Entry 5KFB (X-ray diffraction, 1.55 A resolution); this record covers chains A and T of the 3 polymer chains in the assembly.

== Chain A ==
Molecule: DNA polymerase eta
From: Homo sapiens
Notes: EC 2.7.7.7
Reference sequence: Q9Y253 (POLH_HUMAN); numbering as in UniProt (aligned over 1-432)
Amino-acid sequence (435 residues; numbered -2 to 432; the number before each row is that of its first residue; numbers below 1 keep their minus sign (Gly-2 is residue -2)):
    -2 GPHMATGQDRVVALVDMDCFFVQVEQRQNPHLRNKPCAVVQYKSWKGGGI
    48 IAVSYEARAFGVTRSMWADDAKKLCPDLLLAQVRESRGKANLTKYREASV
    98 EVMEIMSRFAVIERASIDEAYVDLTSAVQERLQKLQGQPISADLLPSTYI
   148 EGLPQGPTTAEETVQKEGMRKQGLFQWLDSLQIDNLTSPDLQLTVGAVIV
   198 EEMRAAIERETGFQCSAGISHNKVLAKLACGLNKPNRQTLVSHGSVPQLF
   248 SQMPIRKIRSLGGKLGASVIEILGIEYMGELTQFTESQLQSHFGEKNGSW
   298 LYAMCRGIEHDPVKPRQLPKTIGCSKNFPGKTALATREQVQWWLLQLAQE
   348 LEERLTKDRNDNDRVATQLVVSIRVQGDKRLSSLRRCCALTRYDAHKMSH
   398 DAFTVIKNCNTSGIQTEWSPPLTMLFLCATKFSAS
Unresolved in the structure: 155-159
Construct notes: expression tag (-2 to 0)
Curated features (UniProtKB/Swiss-Prot):
  - binding site (Mg(2+)): Asp13, Met14, Asp115, Glu116
  - binding site (Mn(2+)): Asp13, Met14, Asp115, Glu116
  - binding site (a 2'-deoxyribonucleoside 5'-triphosphate): Arg61
  - natural variant: Val37 (deletion: In XPV), Leu75 (deletion: In XPV), Arg93 (R93P: In XPV), Arg111 (R111H: In XPV), Thr122 (T122P: In XPV), Gly153 (G153D: In a breast cancer sample), Thr191 (T191P: In XPV), Gly263 (G263V: In XPV), Val266 (V266D: In XPV), Gly295 (G295R: In XPV), Arg361 (R361S: In XPV)
  - mutagenesis: Tyr52 (Y52A/F: Reduces DNA polymerase activity; Y52E: Reduces DNA polymerase activity. Increases fidelity of replication and reduces translesion bypass), Arg61 (R61A: Reduces enzymatic activity by two-thirds), Ser62 (S62G: Increased DNA polymerase activity and translesion bypass compared to wild-type), Ala68 (A68S/V: Severe reduction in thymine dimer translesion bypass), Asn324 to Pro326 (Reduces binding to chromatin and to monoubiquitinated PCNA. Abolishes binding to monoubiquitinated PCNA; when associated with 705-E--H-713 Del)
Metal / ion sites: Mn2+ site 1: Asp13, Asp115, Glu116 (together with 2'-deoxyadenosine 5'-triphosphate) (shared with 1 residue of chain P); Ca2+: Asp13, Met14, Asp115 (together with 2'-deoxyadenosine 5'-triphosphate); Mn2+ site 2: Asp13, Met14, Asp115 (together with 2'-deoxyadenosine 5'-triphosphate)
Residues lining bound ligands:
  - : Asp13, Met14, Asp15, Cys16, Asp115, Lys231
  - 2'-deoxyadenosine 5'-triphosphate (DTP): Asp13, Met14, Asp15, Cys16, Phe17, Phe18, Ile48, Ala49, Tyr52, Arg55, Arg61, Ile114, Asp115, Glu116, Lys231

== Chain T ==
Molecule: 12-nt DNA strand
Sequence (12 nucleotides; each row starts with the number of its first residue):
     1 CATTATGACGCT
Residues lining bound ligands: 2'-deoxyadenosine 5'-triphosphate (DTP): DT3, DT4, DA5

== How chain A and chain T interact ==
Residue-residue contacts - 43 pairs, chain A then chain T:
  Gln38(A) - DT4(T)  hydrogen bond to the base
  Gln38(A) - DA5(T)  sugar contact
  Tyr39(A) - DT4(T)  phosphate contact
  Tyr39(A) - DA5(T)  hydrogen bond to the phosphate
  Trp42(A) - DA2(T)  stacking on the base
  Gly46(A) - DT3(T)  base contact
  Ile47(A) - DT3(T)  base contact
  Arg61(A) - DT3(T)  base contact
  Ser62(A) - DT3(T)  base contact
  Trp64(A) - DA2(T)  phosphate contact
  Trp64(A) - DT3(T)  sugar contact
  Lys86(A) - DT6(T)  salt bridge to the phosphate
  Leu89(A) - DA5(T)  phosphate contact
  Leu89(A) - DT6(T)  phosphate contact
  Arg93(A) - DT6(T)  salt bridge to the phosphate
  Arg93(A) - DG7(T)  salt bridge to the phosphate
  Lys293(A) - DG10(T)  phosphate contact
  Lys311(A) - DC9(T)  phosphate contact
  Arg313(A) - DA8(T)  salt bridge to the phosphate
  Pro316(A) - DA8(T)  phosphate contact
  Lys317(A) - DA8(T)  hydrogen bond to the phosphate
  Lys317(A) - DC9(T)  salt bridge to the phosphate
  Thr318(A) - DG7(T)  sugar contact
  Thr318(A) - DA8(T)  hydrogen bond to the phosphate
  Ile319(A) - DG7(T)  phosphate contact
  Gly320(A) - DT6(T)  sugar contact
  Gly320(A) - DG7(T)  hydrogen bond to the phosphate
  Cys321(A) - DT6(T)  phosphate contact
  Ser322(A) - DA5(T)  sugar contact
  Ser322(A) - DT6(T)  hydrogen bond to the phosphate
  Lys323(A) - DA5(T)  salt bridge to the phosphate
  Asn324(A) - DT4(T)  hydrogen bond to the phosphate
  Asn324(A) - DA5(T)  hydrogen bond to the phosphate
  Pro326(A) - DC1(T)  phosphate contact
  Pro326(A) - DA2(T)  sugar contact
  Pro326(A) - DT4(T)  phosphate contact
  Gly327(A) - DC1(T)  hydrogen bond to the phosphate
  Gly327(A) - DA2(T)  phosphate contact
  Thr329(A) - DA2(T)  base contact
  Arg351(A) - DT6(T)  salt bridge to the phosphate
  Arg351(A) - DG7(T)  salt bridge to the phosphate
  Lys376(A) - DA2(T)  salt bridge to the phosphate
  Leu378(A) - DT6(T)  base contact
Also at the interface, not in a pair above, chain A (34 interface residues in all): Ile48, Ala87, Glu110, Arg111, Glu347
Also at the interface, not in a pair above, chain T (11 interface residues in all): DC11

== Overview ==
34 residues of chain A and 11 residues of chain T are in contact, with 9 hydrogen bonds, 9 salt bridges and 1
aromatic stacking contact. Polar contacts include Gln38(A)-DT4(T), Tyr39(A)-DA5(T) and Lys317(A)-DA8(T).
2'-deoxyadenosine 5'-triphosphate is bound between chain A and chain T.
Chain A is DNA polymerase eta (Homo sapiens) and chain T is a 12-nt DNA strand; the structure, Human DNA
polymerase eta-DNA ternary complex: reaction with 1 mM Mn2+ for 90s, was determined by X-ray diffraction,
deposited together with 5KFA, 5KFC, 5KFD, 5KFE, 5KFF, 5KFG and 28 further entries.
